PDB entry 6D8B | X-ray diffraction, 2.95 A resolution | chains A and F of the 6 polymer chains in the assembly

[Chain A]
Name: Hemagglutinin HA1 chain
Organism: Influenza A virus
Reference sequence: A0A2I7YV81 (A0A2I7YV81_9INFA); residues 1-321 here correspond to UniProt positions 19-339 (UniProt number = residue number + 18)
Sequence (321 residues; row label = number of the first residue in the row):
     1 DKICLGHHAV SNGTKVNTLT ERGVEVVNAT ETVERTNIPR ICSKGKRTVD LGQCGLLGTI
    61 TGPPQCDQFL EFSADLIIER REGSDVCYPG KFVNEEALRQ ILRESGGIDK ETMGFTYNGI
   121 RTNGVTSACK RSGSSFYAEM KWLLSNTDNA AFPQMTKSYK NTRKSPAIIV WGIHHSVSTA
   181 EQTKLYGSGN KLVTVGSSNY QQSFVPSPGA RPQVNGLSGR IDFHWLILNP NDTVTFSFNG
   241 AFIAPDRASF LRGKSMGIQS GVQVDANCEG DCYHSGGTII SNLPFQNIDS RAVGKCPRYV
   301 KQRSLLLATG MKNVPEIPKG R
Unresolved in the structure: 317-321
Cystine bridges: Cys42-Cys268, Cys54-Cys66, Cys87-Cys129, Cys272-Cys296
Covalently attached groups: N-acetylglucosamine (NAG) linked to Asn231
From the paper describing this entry:
  - post-translational modification sites: Asn231
  - specificity-determining residues: Leu217
  - mutagenesis - V177K/K184T/G219S: increased binding to human-type receptor

[Chain F]
Name: Hemagglutinin HA2 chain
Organism: Influenza A virus
Reference sequence: A0A218MY65 (A0A218MY65_9INFA); residues 1-221 here correspond to UniProt positions 340-560 (UniProt number = residue number + 339)
Sequence (221 residues; each row starts with the number of its first residue):
     1 GLFGAIAGFI ENGWEGLIDG WYGFRHQNAQ GEGTAADYKS TQSAIDQITG KLNRLIAKTN
    61 QQFELIDNEF NEVEKQIGNV INWTRDSITE VWSYNAELLI AMENQHTIDL ADSEMDKLYE
   121 RVKRQLRENA EEDGTGCFEI FHKCDDDCMA SIRNNTYDHR KYREEAMQNR IQIDPVKLSS
   181 GYKDVILWFS FGASCFILLA IVMGLVFICV KNGNMRCTIC I
Unresolved in the structure: 172-221
Cystine bridges: Cys144-Cys148
Covalently attached groups: N-acetylglucosamine (NAG) linked to Asn82
From the paper describing this entry:
  - post-translational modification sites: Asn82

[Interface between chain A and chain F]
Contacting residue pairs - 9 pairs, chain A then chain F:
  Thr18(A) with Arg54(F)
  Leu19(A) with Gly50(F); Lys51(F); Arg54(F); Met102(F), hydrophobic; Glu103(F)
  Thr20(A) with Gln47(F); Gly50(F)
  Lys301(A) with Thr59(F)
Other interface residues (no listed pair), chain F (10 interface residues in all): Asp46, Gln61, His106

[Overview]
4 residues of chain A face 10 of chain F across their interface. Covalently linked N-acetylglucosamine: at
Asn231(A). Covalently linked N-acetylglucosamine: at Asn82(F). From the paper: V177K/K184T/G219S of chain A
increase binding to human-type receptor; the specificity determinant Leu217(A).
Chain A is Hemagglutinin HA1 chain and chain F is Hemagglutinin HA2 chain, both from Influenza A virus; the
structure, The crystal structure of hemagglutinin from A/Hong Kong/125/2017 H7N9 influenza virus, was
determined by X-ray diffraction together with 6D7C, 6D7U and 6D8D from the same study.
